PDB entry 4C88 | X-ray diffraction, 2.65 A resolution | chains A and C

== Chain A (and C) ==
Name: Esterase
From: Lactobacillus plantarum
Notes: EC 3.1.1.1; chain C of this document is another copy of the same molecule, construct and numbering; everything in this record applies to it too
UniProt: Q88Y25 (Q88Y25_LACPN); residue numbers follow UniProt; this construct covers 1-337
Amino-acid sequence (354 residues; numbered -16 to 337; the number before each row is that of its first residue; numbers below 1 keep their minus sign (Gly-16 is residue -16)):
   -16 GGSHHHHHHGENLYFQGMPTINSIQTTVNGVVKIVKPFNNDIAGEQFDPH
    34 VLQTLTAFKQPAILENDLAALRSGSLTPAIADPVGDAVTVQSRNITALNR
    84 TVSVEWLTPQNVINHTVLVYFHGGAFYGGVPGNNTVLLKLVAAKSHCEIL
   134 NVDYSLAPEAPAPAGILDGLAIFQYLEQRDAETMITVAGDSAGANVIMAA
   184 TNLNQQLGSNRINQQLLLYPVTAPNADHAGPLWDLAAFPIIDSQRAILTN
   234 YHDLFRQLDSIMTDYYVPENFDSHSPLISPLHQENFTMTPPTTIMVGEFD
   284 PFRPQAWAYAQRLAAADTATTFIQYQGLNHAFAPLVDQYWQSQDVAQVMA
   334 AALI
Not modelled in the structure: -16 to -1 (chain C: -16 to -2)
Differences from the reference sequence: expression tag (-16 to 0)
What the authors report for this chain:
  - mutagenesis - D173A, S174A, D283A, H313A: abolished catalytic activity on nitrophenyl acetate
  - catalytic residues: Gly107, Ala108 (from molecular simulation)
  - mutagenesis - Q189E: decreased stability
  - mutagenesis - Q189E: unchanged catalytic activity on nitrophenyl acetate
  - mutagenesis - D173A: unchanged stability

== Chain A / chain C interface ==
Pairs across the interface (33; chain A residue first):
  Gln36(A) - Pro2(C)
  Gln36(A) - Thr3(C)  hydrogen bond (backbone-backbone)
  Thr37(A) - Met1(C)
  Thr37(A) - Pro2(C)
  Thr39(A) - Thr3(C)  hydrogen bond
  Asp50(A) - Ala126(C)
  Asp50(A) - His129(C)  salt bridge
  Leu51(A) - Ala70(C)  hydrophobic
  Ala52(A) - Ala70(C)  hydrophobic
  Ala52(A) - Ala126(C)
  Ala53(A) - Ala126(C)
  Arg55(A) - Pro66(C)
  Arg55(A) - Val67(C)  hydrogen bond (side chain-backbone)
  Arg55(A) - Ala70(C)
  Ser56(A) - Leu123(C)
  Ser56(A) - Ala126(C)
  Ser56(A) - Lys127(C)
  Ser58(A) - Pro66(C)
  Leu59(A) - Ala64(C)
  Leu59(A) - Pro66(C)  hydrophobic
  Leu59(A) - Val319(C)
  Leu59(A) - Asp320(C)
  Leu59(A) - Gln326(C)  hydrogen bond (backbone-side chain)
  Pro61(A) - Asp320(C)
  Pro61(A) - Tyr322(C)
  Pro61(A) - Trp323(C)
  Pro61(A) - Gln326(C)
  Ala62(A) - His33(C)
  Ala62(A) - Asp320(C)  hydrogen bond (backbone-backbone)
  Ala314(A) - Gln-1(C)
  Leu318(A) - Gly0(C)
  Gln321(A) - Gly0(C)  hydrogen bond (side chain-backbone)
  Gln321(A) - Pro2(C)
Interface residues without a listed pair, chain A (23 interface residues in all): Gly57, Thr60, Ala64, Val113, Glu142, Phe238, His313
Interface residues without a listed pair, chain C (24 interface residues in all): Asp65, Asp69, Val71, Gln93, Gln321

== Overview ==
23 residues of chain A and 24 residues of chain C are in contact, with 6 hydrogen bonds and 1 salt bridge.
Among the polar pairs are Asp50(A)-His129(C), Thr39(A)-Thr3(C) and Arg55(A)-Val67(C). From the paper:
catalytic residues Gly107(A) and Ala108(A); D173A, S174A and D283A of chain A, among others, abolish catalytic
activity on nitrophenyl acetate; 5 substitutions were tested in all.
Both chains are Esterase (Lactobacillus plantarum). Entry 4C88 (Esterase LpEst1 from Lactobacillus plantarum:
native structure) was determined by X-ray diffraction together with 4C89 from the same study.
